9BEM - chains E and F of the 6 polymer chains in the assembly; structure by X-ray diffraction, 2.26 A resolution.

Chain E (and F):
Protein: Molybdenum-pterin-binding protein
Organism: Eubacterium limosum
Notes: chain F of this document is another copy of the same molecule, construct and numbering; everything in this record applies to it too
UniProt: A0A0U3FVB3 (A0A0U3FVB3_EUBLI); residue numbers follow UniProt; this construct covers 1-70
Sequence (72 residues; each row starts with the number of its first residue):
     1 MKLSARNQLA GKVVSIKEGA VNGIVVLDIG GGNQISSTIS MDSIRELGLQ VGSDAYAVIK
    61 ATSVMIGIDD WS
Unresolved in the structure: 72 (chain F: 70-72)
Sequence notes: expression tag (71-72)
Residues lining bound ligands:
  - tungstate(VI)ion (WO4), molecule 1: S4, A5, R6, I59, K60, A61, T62
  - tungstate(VI)ion (WO4), molecule 2: G19, A20, V21, N22
  - tungstate(VI)ion (WO4), molecule 3: T38, I39, S40, S43

Interface between chain E and chain F:
Pairs across the interface (72):
  R6(E) - S36(F)
  N7(E) - Q34(F)
  N7(E) - I35(F)
  N7(E) - S36(F)  hydrogen bond (side chain-backbone)
  L9(E) - Q34(F)
  L9(E) - I35(F)  hydrophobic
  I29(E) - I29(F)  hydrophobic
  I29(E) - N33(F)  hydrogen bond (backbone-side chain)
  N33(E) - L9(F)
  N33(E) - I29(F)  hydrogen bond (side chain-backbone)
  Q34(E) - N7(F)
  Q34(E) - L9(F)
  I35(E) - N7(F)
  I35(E) - L9(F)  hydrophobic
  I35(E) - V64(F)  hydrophobic
  S36(E) - R6(F)
  S36(E) - N7(F)  hydrogen bond (backbone-side chain)
  S36(E) - A61(F)
  S36(E) - V64(F)
  S37(E) - A61(F)
  S37(E) - V64(F)  hydrogen bond (side chain-backbone)
  S37(E) - M65(F)
  S37(E) - I66(F)
  T38(E) - A61(F)  hydrogen bond (backbone-backbone)
  T38(E) - T62(F)
  I39(E) - V64(F)
  I39(E) - I66(F)  hydrophobic
  L47(E) - I66(F)
  L47(E) - I68(F)
  L49(E) - I66(F)  hydrophobic
  D54(E) - I68(F)
  A55(E) - I66(F)  hydrophobic
  A55(E) - G67(F)
  Y56(E) - M65(F)
  Y56(E) - I66(F)
  Y56(E) - G67(F)  hydrogen bond (backbone-backbone)
  Y56(E) - D69(F)  hydrogen bond
  A57(E) - V64(F)  hydrophobic
  A57(E) - M65(F)
  V58(E) - S63(F)
  V58(E) - V64(F)
  V58(E) - M65(F)  hydrogen bond (backbone-backbone)
  I59(E) - I59(F)  hydrophobic
  I59(E) - V64(F)  hydrophobic
  A61(E) - S36(F)
  A61(E) - S37(F)
  A61(E) - T38(F)  hydrogen bond (backbone-backbone)
  T62(E) - T38(F)
  S63(E) - S63(F)
  V64(E) - I35(F)  hydrophobic
  V64(E) - S36(F)
  V64(E) - S37(F)  hydrogen bond (backbone-side chain)
  V64(E) - I39(F)
  V64(E) - A57(F)  hydrophobic
  V64(E) - V58(F)
  V64(E) - I59(F)  hydrophobic
  M65(E) - Y56(F)
  M65(E) - A57(F)
  M65(E) - V58(F)  hydrogen bond (backbone-backbone)
  I66(E) - S37(F)
  I66(E) - I39(F)  hydrophobic
  I66(E) - L47(F)
  I66(E) - L49(F)  hydrophobic
  I66(E) - A55(F)  hydrophobic
  I66(E) - Y56(F)
  G67(E) - A55(F)
  G67(E) - Y56(F)  hydrogen bond (backbone-backbone)
  I68(E) - L47(F)
  I68(E) - L49(F)  hydrophobic
  I68(E) - D54(F)
  I68(E) - A55(F)  hydrophobic
  D69(E) - Y56(F)  hydrogen bond
Other interface residues (no listed pair), chain E (32 interface residues in all): V25, L27, G30, G31
Other interface residues (no listed pair), chain F (31 interface residues in all): V25, L27, G31

In short:
32 residues of chain E and 31 residues of chain F are in contact; the contacts include 14 hydrogen bonds.
Among the polar pairs are N7(E)-S36(F), I29(E)-N33(F) and S37(E)-V64(F). Ligands of chain E: 3 copies of
tungstate(VI)ion.
Chain E and chain F are both Molybdenum-pterin-binding protein (Eubacterium limosum); the structure, Tungstate
binding protein (Tungbindin) from Eubacterium limosum with seven Tungstates bound, was determined by X-ray
diffraction, deposited together with 9BEB, 9BED, 9BEL, 9BJF and 9D2C.
